Entry 7FHK (electron microscopy, 3.30 A resolution); this record covers chains A and B of the 4 polymer chains in the assembly.

# Chain A
Protein: Two pore calcium channel protein 1, GFP
From: Arabidopsis thaliana
Reference sequence: chimeric construct of Q94KI8, A0A5P9VSM6: residues 1-733 from Q94KI8 (TPC1_ARATH) positions 1-733 (same numbers); residues 748-985 from A0A5P9VSM6 positions 2-239 (UniProt number = residue number - 746)
Chain sequence (998 residues; each row starts with the number of its first residue):
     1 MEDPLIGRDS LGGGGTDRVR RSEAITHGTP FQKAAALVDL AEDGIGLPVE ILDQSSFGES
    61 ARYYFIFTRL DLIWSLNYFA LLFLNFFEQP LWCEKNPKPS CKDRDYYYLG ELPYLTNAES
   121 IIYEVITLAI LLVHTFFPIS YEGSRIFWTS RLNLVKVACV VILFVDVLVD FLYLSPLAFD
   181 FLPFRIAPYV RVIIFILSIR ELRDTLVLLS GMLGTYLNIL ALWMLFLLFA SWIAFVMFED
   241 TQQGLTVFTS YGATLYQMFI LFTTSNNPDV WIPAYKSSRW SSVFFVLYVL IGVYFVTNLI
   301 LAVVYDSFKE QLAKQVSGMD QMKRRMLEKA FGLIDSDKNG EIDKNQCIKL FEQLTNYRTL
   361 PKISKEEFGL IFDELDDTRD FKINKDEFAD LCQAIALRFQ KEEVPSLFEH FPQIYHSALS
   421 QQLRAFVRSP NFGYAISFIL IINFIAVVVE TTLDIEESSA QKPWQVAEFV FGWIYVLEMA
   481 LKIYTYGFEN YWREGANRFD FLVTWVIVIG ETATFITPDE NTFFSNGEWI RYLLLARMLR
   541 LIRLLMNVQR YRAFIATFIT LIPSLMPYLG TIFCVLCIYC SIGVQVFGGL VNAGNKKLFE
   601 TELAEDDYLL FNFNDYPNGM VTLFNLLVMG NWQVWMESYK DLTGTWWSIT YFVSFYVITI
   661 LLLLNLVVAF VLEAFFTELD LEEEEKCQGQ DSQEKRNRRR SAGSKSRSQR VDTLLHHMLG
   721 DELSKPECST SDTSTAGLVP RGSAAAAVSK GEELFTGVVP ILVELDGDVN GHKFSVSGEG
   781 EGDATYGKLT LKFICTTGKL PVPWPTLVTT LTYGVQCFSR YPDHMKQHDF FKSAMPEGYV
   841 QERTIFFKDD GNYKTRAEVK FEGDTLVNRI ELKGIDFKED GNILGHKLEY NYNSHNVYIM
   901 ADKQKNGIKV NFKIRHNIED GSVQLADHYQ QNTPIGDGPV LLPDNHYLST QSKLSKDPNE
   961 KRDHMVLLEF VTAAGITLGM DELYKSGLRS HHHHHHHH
Not modelled in the structure: 1-17, 175-180, 687-998
Construct notes: linker (734-747); expression tag (986-998)
Metal / ion sites: Ca2+ site 1: Asp240 (shared with 2 residues of chain C); Ca2+ site 2: Asp335, Asn339, Glu341; Ca2+ site 3: Asp454, Glu528 (shared with 2 residues of chain C)
Swiss-Prot annotation at these positions:
  - modified residue: Met1 (N-acetylmethionine)
Reported in the primary citation:
  - Ca2+ coordination: Glu528
  - contacts within the chain: Tyr475-Arg537, Asp500-Arg537, Glu478-Arg537
  - Ca2+ coordination: Asp240, Asp454 (citing earlier work)
  - conformationally variable residues (order/disorder transition): Arg20 to His27
  - self-association interface (contacts with another copy of this molecule); pairs are residue here / residue on that copy: Leu672-Leu672 (hydrophobic contact)

# Chain B
Protein: AtTPC1-Cter
From: Arabidopsis thaliana
Chain sequence (12 residues; numbered 6 to 17; the number before each row is that of its first residue; X marks 12 residues of unknown identity (built as UNK)):
     6 XXXXXXXXXX XX

# How chain A and chain B interact
Chain A residues in contact with chain B, 5 residues: Leu375, Asp376, Phe381, Glu387, Arg398

# In short
Chain A and chain B make no direct contact in this assembly. Asp335(A), Asn339(A) and Glu341(A) form the Ca2+
site 2. Asp454(A) and Glu528(A) form the Ca2+ site 3. From the paper: Ca2+ coordination by Glu528(A),
Asp240(A) and Asp454(A); conformational variability at Arg20(A).
Here chain A is Two pore calcium channel protein 1, GFP and chain B is AtTPC1-Cter, both from Arabidopsis
thaliana. Entry 7FHK (Structure of AtTPC1 with 1 mM Ca2+) was determined by electron microscopy (same
publication as 7FHL, 7FHN and 7FHO).
